6OES - chains A and L of the 10 polymer chains in the assembly; structure by electron microscopy, 3.06 A resolution.

Chain A:
Molecule: V(D)J recombination-activating protein 1
Source organism: Mus musculus
Notes: EC 3.1.-.-, 2.3.2.27
Reference sequence: P15919 (RAG1_MOUSE); residue numbers follow UniProt; this construct covers 1-1040
Chain sequence (1040 residues; each row starts with the number of its first residue):
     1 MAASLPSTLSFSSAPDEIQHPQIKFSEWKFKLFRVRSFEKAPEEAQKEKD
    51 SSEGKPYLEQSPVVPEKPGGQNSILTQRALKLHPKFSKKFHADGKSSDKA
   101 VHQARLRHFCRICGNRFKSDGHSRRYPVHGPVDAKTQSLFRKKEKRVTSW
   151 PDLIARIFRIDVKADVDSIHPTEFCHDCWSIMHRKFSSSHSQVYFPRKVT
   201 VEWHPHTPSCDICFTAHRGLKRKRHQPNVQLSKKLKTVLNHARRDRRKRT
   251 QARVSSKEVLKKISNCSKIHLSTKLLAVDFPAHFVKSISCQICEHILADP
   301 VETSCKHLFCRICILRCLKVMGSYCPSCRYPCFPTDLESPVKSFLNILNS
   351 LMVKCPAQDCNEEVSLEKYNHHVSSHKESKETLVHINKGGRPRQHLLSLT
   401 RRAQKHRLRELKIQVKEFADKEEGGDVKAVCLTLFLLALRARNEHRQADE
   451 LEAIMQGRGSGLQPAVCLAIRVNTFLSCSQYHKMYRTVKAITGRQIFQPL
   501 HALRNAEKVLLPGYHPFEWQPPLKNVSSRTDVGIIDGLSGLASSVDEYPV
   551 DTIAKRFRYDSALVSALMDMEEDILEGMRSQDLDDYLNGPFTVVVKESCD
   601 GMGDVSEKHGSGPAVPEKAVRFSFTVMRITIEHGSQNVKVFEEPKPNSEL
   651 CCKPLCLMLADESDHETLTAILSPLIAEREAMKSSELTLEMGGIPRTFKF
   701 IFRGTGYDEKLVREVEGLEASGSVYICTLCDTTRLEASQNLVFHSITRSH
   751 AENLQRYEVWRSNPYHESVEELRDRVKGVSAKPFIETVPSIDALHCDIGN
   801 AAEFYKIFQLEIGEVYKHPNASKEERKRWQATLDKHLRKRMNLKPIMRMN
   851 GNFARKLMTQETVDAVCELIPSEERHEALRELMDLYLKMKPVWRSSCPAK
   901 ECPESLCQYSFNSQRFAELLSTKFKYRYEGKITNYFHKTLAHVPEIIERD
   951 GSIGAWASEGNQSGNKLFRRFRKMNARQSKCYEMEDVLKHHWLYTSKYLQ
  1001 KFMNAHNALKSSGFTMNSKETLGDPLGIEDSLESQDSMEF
Not modelled in the structure: 1-460, 1009-1040
Differences from the reference sequence: engineered mutation Gln-962 (Glu in P15919)
Bound ions: Ca2+: Asp-600, Gly-601 (shared with 1 residue of chain F); Zn2+: Cys-727, Cys-730, His-937, His-942
Swiss-Prot annotation at these positions:
  - zinc finger: Cys-290 to Arg-329 (RING-type), Leu-351 to Lys-380 (RAG1-type)
  - DNA-binding region: Gly-389 to Gln-456 (NBD)
  - binding site (Zn(2+)): Cys-266, His-270, Cys-290, Cys-293, His-295, Cys-305, His-307, Cys-310, Cys-313, Cys-325, Cys-328, Cys-355, Cys-360, His-372, His-376
  - binding site (a divalent metal cation): Asp-600, Asp-708
  - site: Trp-893 (Essential for DNA hairpin formation, participates in base-stacking interactions near the cleavage site)
  - cross-link: Lys-233 (Glycyl lysine isopeptide (Lys-Gly) (interchain with G-Cter in ubiquitin))
What the authors report for this chain:
  - binding site for the 50-nt DNA strand: Met-847, Arg-848
  - mutagenesis - E962Q: abolished catalytic activity (disintegration reaction) (citing earlier work)
  - mutagenesis - R848A (2 fold): increased catalytic activity on disintegration
  - mutagenesis - R848A (3 fold): increased catalytic activity (strand-transfer reaction)
  - binding site for the 61-nt DNA strand: Met-847

Chain L:
Molecule: 30-nt DNA strand
Sequence (30 nucleotides; row label = number of the first residue in the row):
    17 CACAGTGATACAGCCCTTAACAAAAACCCG
Not modelled in the structure: 32-46

Interface between chain A and chain L:
Contacting residue pairs - 17 pairs, chain A then chain L:
  Lys-645(A) with DC19(L), phosphate contact; DA20(L), phosphate contact
  Pro-646(A) with DC19(L), phosphate contact
  Asn-647(A) with DA18(L), phosphate contact
  Ser-648(A) with DC19(L), sugar contact; DA20(L), hydrogen bond to the phosphate
  Glu-649(A) with DA20(L), sugar contact
  Leu-650(A) with DA20(L), phosphate contact
  Asn-852(A) with DA18(L), hydrogen bond to the base
  Arg-855(A) with DA18(L), salt bridge to the phosphate
  Pro-891(A) with DC17(L), base contact
  Arg-894(A) with DC17(L), sugar contact; DA18(L), salt bridge to the phosphate
  Ser-895(A) with DC17(L), sugar contact
  Ser-896(A) with DC17(L), hydrogen bond to the phosphate
  Glu-901(A) with DC17(L), phosphate contact
  Glu-959(A) with DA18(L), sugar contact
Other interface residues (no listed pair), chain A (17 interface residues in all): Phe-475, Cys-897, Ser-963
Other interface residues (no listed pair), chain L (5 interface residues in all): DG21

Summary:
17 residues of chain A face 5 of chain L across their interface, with 3 hydrogen bonds and 2 salt bridges.
Among the polar pairs are Asn-852(A)/DA18(L), Ser-648(A)/DA20(L) and Ser-896(A)/DC17(L). From the paper: a
binding site for the 50-nt DNA strand at Met-847(A) and Arg-848(A); E962Q of chain A abolishes catalytic
activity (disintegration reaction).
Chain A is V(D)J recombination-activating protein 1 (Mus musculus) and chain L is a 30-nt DNA strand; the
structure, Cryo-EM structure of mouse RAG1/2 STC complex (without NBD domain), was determined by electron
microscopy together with 6OET from the same study.
